6RU1 - chain A; structure by X-ray diffraction, 1.39 A resolution.

[Chain A]
Protein: 4-O-methyl-glucuronoyl methylesterase
Source organism: Cerrena unicolor
Notes: EC 3.1.1.-; fragment: catalytic domain
Reference sequence: A0A0A7EQR3 (GCE_CERUI); residues 79-458 here correspond to UniProt positions 95-474 (UniProt number = residue number + 16)
Sequence (401 residues; row label = number of the first residue in the row):
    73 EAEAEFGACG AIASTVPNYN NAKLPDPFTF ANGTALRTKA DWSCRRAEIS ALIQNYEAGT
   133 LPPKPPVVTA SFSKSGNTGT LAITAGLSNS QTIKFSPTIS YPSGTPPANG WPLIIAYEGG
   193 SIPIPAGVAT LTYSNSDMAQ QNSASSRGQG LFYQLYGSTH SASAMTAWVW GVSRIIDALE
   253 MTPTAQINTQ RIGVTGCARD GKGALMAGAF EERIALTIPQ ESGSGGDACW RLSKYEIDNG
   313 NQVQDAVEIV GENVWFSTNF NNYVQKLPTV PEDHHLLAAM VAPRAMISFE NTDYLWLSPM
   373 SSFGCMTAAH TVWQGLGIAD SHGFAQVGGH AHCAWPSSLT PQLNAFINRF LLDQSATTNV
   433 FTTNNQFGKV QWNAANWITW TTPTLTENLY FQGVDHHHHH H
Not modelled in the structure: 459-473
Sequence notes: expression tag (73-78, 459-473); engineered mutation Ala-270 (Ser286 in A0A0A7EQR3)
Curated features (UniProtKB/Swiss-Prot):
  - motif: Gly-268, Cys-269, Arg-271 to Gly-273 (GXSYXG catalytic site motif)
  - active site: His-404 (Proton donor/acceptor)
  - binding site (substrate): Lys-274, Gln-316, Glu-324, Trp-368
  - glycosylation: Asn-104 (N-linked (GlcNAc...) asparagine)
Cystine bridges: Cys-81/Cys-116, Cys-269/Cys-405, Cys-301/Cys-377
Covalently attached groups: N-acetylglucosamine (NAG) linked to Asn-104
Reported in the primary citation:
  - catalytic residues: Arg-271
  - binding site for 4-O-methyl-alpha-D-glucopyranuronic acid: Arg-271, His-404
  - specificity-determining residues: Glu-324 (proposed by the authors, not directly observed)

[Overview]
Covalently linked N-acetylglucosamine: at Asn-104. Curated annotation (UniProt) lists active-site residue
His-404 and 4 substrate-binding residues. The paper reports the catalytic residue Arg-271; a binding site for
4-O-methyl-alpha-D-glucopyranuronic acid at Arg-271 and His-404.
Chain A is 4-O-methyl-glucuronoyl methylesterase (Cerrena unicolor); the structure, Crystal Structure of
Glucuronoyl Esterase from Cerrena unicolor inactive S270A variant in complex with the aldouronic ..., was
determined by X-ray diffraction (same publication as 6RTV, 6RU2, 6RV7, 6RV8 and 6RV9).
